Entry 2P9E (X-ray diffraction, 2.60 A resolution); this record covers chains A and D of the 4 polymer chains in the assembly.

== Chain A (and D) ==
Name: D-3-phosphoglycerate dehydrogenase
Source organism: Escherichia coli
Notes: EC 1.1.1.95; chain D of this document is another copy of the same molecule, construct and numbering; everything in this record applies to it too
Reference sequence: P0A9T0 (SERA_ECOLI); residues 1-410 here = UniProt positions 1-410
Amino-acid sequence (410 residues; numbered 1 to 410; the number before each row is that of its first residue):
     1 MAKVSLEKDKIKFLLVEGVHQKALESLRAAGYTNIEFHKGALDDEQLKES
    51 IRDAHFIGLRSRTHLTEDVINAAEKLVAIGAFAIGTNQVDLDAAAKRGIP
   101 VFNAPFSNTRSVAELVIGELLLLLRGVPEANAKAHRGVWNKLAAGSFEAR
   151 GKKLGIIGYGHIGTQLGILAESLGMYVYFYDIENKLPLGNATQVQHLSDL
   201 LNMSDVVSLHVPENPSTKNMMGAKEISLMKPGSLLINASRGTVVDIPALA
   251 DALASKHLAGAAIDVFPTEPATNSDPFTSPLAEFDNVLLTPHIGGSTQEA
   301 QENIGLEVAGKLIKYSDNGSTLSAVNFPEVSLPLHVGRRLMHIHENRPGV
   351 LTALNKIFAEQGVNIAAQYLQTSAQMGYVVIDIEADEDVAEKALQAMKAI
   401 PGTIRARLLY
Unresolved in the structure: 1-4 (chain D: 1-7)
Differences from the reference sequence: engineered mutation Ala81 (Cys in P0A9T0), Ala83 (Cys in P0A9T0), Ala250 (Cys in P0A9T0), Ala282 (Cys in P0A9T0), Val336 (Gly in P0A9T0)
Curated features (UniProtKB/Swiss-Prot):
  - active site: Arg240, Glu269, His292 (Proton donor)
  - binding site (NAD(+)): His161, Ile162, Asp181, Ala238 to Arg240, Asp264, His292 to Gly295

== Interface between chain A and chain D ==
Pairs across the interface (28; chain A residue first):
  Leu332(A) - Tyr369(D)  hydrophobic
  Pro333(A) - Tyr369(D)
  His335(A) - Gln371(D)
  Leu351(A) - Ile365(D)  hydrophobic
  Asn355(A) - Leu351(D)
  Asn355(A) - Thr352(D)  hydrogen bond
  Asn355(A) - Asn355(D)  hydrogen bond
  Asn364(A) - Pro348(D)
  Ile365(A) - Leu370(D)  hydrophobic
  Ile365(A) - Thr372(D)
  Ala366(A) - Gln371(D)
  Ala366(A) - Thr372(D)  hydrogen bond (backbone-side chain)
  Ala367(A) - Leu370(D)
  Ala367(A) - Gln371(D)
  Gln368(A) - Gln368(D)  hydrogen bond
  Gln368(A) - Tyr369(D)
  Gln368(A) - Leu370(D)  hydrogen bond (backbone-backbone)
  Tyr369(A) - Leu332(D)
  Tyr369(A) - Pro333(D)
  Tyr369(A) - Gln368(D)
  Tyr369(A) - Tyr369(D)  hydrophobic
  Leu370(A) - Ile365(D)  hydrophobic
  Leu370(A) - Ala367(D)
  Leu370(A) - Gln368(D)  hydrogen bond (backbone-backbone)
  Gln371(A) - His335(D)
  Gln371(A) - Ala366(D)
  Gln371(A) - Ala367(D)
  Thr372(A) - Ala366(D)  hydrogen bond (side chain-backbone)
Other interface residues (no listed pair), chain A (16 interface residues in all): Ser331, Thr352
Other interface residues (no listed pair), chain D (17 interface residues in all): Ser331, Ala359

== In short ==
The interface between chain A and chain D involves 16 residues on one side and 17 on the other; the contacts
include 7 hydrogen bonds. Among the polar pairs are Asn355(A)-Thr352(D), Asn355(A)-Asn355(D) and
Ala366(A)-Thr372(D).
Both chains are D-3-phosphoglycerate dehydrogenase (Escherichia coli). Entry 2P9E (Crystal Structure of G336V
mutant of E.coli phosphoglycerate dehydrogenase) was determined by X-ray diffraction (same publication as
2P9C, 2P9G and 2PA3).
